PDB entry 5MPW | X-ray diffraction, 1.50 A resolution | chains B and D of the 4 polymer chains in the assembly

== Chain B (and D) ==
Protein: Multiple organellar RNA editing factor 1, mitochondrial
From: Arabidopsis thaliana
Notes: chain D of this document is another copy of the same molecule, construct and numbering; everything in this record applies to it too
Reference sequence: O49429 (MORF1_ARATH); residues 79-190 here = UniProt positions 79-190
Sequence (115 residues; each row starts with the number of its first residue):
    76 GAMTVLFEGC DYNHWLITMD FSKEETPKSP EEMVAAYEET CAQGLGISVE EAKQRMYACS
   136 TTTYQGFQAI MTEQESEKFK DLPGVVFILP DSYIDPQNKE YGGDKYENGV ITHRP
Not modelled in the structure: 190 (chain D: fully traced)
Sequence notes: expression tag (76-78)
What the authors report for this chain:
  - self-association interface (contacts with another copy of this molecule); pairs are residue here / residue on that copy: Val80-Ile169, Phe82-Pro165 (hydrophobic contact), Asn183-Glu106 (hydrogen bond), Gly184, Val185, Val185, Ile186, His188
  - mutagenesis - P165S: decreased binding to MORF3 (citing earlier work)
  - mutagenesis - P165S: unchanged binding to MORF1 homomer (citing earlier work)
  - contacts within the chain: Phe162-Leu164
  - mutagenesis - F162A, F162E, L164A, L164E: decreased binding to wild type MORF1
  - mutagenesis - C85S: unchanged binding to wild type MORF1

== How chain B and chain D interact ==
Disulfides between the chains: Cys85(B)-Cys85(D)
Residue-residue contacts (27):
  Ala77(B) with Ile169(D)
  Met78(B) with Thr138(D); Ile169(D), hydrophobic
  Thr79(B) with Ile169(D)
  Val80(B) with Ser167(D)
  Leu81(B) with Ser167(D)
  Phe82(B) with Tyr87(D); Pro165(D), hydrophobic; Ser167(D)
  Glu83(B) with Tyr87(D); Ser167(D), hydrogen bond (backbone-side chain); Tyr168(D), hydrogen bond (side chain-backbone)
  Gly84(B) with Tyr87(D)
  Cys85(B) with Cys85(D), disulfide; Tyr87(D), hydrogen bond (backbone-side chain)
  Tyr87(B) with Phe82(D); Gly84(D); Cys85(D), hydrogen bond (side chain-backbone)
  Thr138(B) with Met78(D), hydrogen bond
  Pro165(B) with Phe82(D), hydrophobic
  Ser167(B) with Val80(D); Leu81(D), hydrogen bond (side chain-backbone); Phe82(D)
  Ile169(B) with Ala77(D); Met78(D); Thr79(D); Val80(D), hydrophobic
Also at the interface, not in a pair above, chain B (16 interface residues in all): Asp166, Tyr168
Also at the interface, not in a pair above, chain D (17 interface residues in all): Leu164, Asp166, Pro171

== Overview ==
Chain B and chain D form an interface of 16 and 17 residues respectively, with 1 disulfide bond and 6 hydrogen
bonds. Polar contacts include Glu83(B)-Ser167(D), Glu83(B)-Tyr168(D) and Cys85(B)-Tyr87(D). From the paper:
F162A, F162E and L164A of chain B, among others, reduce binding to wild type MORF1; a self-association
interface involving Val80(B), Phe82(B) and Ile169(B) among others; 6 substitutions were tested in all.
Chain B and chain D are both Multiple organellar RNA editing factor 1, mitochondrial (Arabidopsis thaliana);
the structure, Crystal structure of Arabidopsis thaliana RNA editing factor MORF1, was determined by X-ray
diffraction (same publication as 5MPX).
